PDB entry 8FXR | electron microscopy, 4.50 A resolution (low resolution: residue-level contacts below are approximate; hydrogen-bond / salt-bridge calls are withheld) | chains p7 and q7 of the 202 polymer chains in the assembly

== Chain p7 (and q7) ==
Molecule: Minor capsid protein, gp10
Source organism: Agrobacterium phage Milano
Notes: chain q7 of this document is another copy of the same molecule, construct and numbering; everything in this record applies to it too
UniProt: A0A482MFS0 (A0A482MFS0_9CAUD); numbering as in UniProt (aligned over 1-137)
Amino-acid sequence (137 residues; row label = number of the first residue in the row):
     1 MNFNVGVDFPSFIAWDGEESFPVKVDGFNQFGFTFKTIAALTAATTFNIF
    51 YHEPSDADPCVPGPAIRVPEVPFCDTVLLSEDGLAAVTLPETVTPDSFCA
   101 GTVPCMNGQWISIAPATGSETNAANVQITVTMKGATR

== How chain p7 and chain q7 interact ==
Pairs across the interface (66):
  Met-1(p7) with Gln-30(q7)
  Asn-2(p7) with Gln-30(q7); Phe-31(q7); Thr-102(q7); Val-103(q7); Pro-104(q7)
  Phe-3(p7) with Gln-30(q7); Phe-31(q7); Lys-133(q7)
  Asn-4(p7) with Ala-100(q7); Gly-101(q7); Thr-102(q7)
  Val-5(p7) with Phe-31(q7); Gly-32(q7); Thr-131(q7); Lys-133(q7)
  Gly-6(p7) with Phe-33(q7); Thr-34(q7); Ala-100(q7)
  Val-7(p7) with Ala-100(q7)
  Phe-9(p7) with Phe-9(q7); Thr-131(q7)
  Pro-10(p7) with Thr-34(q7); Phe-98(q7)
  Ser-11(p7) with Ser-11(q7); Thr-34(q7); Thr-129(q7); Thr-131(q7)
  Phe-12(p7) with Phe-98(q7)
  Ile-13(p7) with Ile-13(q7); Gln-127(q7); Thr-129(q7)
  Glu-18(p7) with Glu-18(q7)
  Phe-21(p7) with Gln-127(q7)
  Phe-28(p7) with Phe-98(q7)
  Gln-30(p7) with Met-1(q7); Asn-2(q7)
  Phe-31(p7) with Asn-2(q7); Phe-3(q7); Val-5(q7)
  Gly-32(p7) with Val-5(q7)
  Phe-33(p7) with Gly-6(q7)
  Thr-34(p7) with Ser-11(q7)
  Lys-36(p7) with Phe-12(q7)
  Cys-60(p7) with Asp-96(q7)
  Phe-98(p7) with Phe-12(q7); Phe-28(q7)
  Ala-100(p7) with Asn-4(q7); Gly-6(q7); Val-7(q7)
  Gly-101(p7) with Asn-4(q7)
  Thr-102(p7) with Asn-2(q7); Asn-4(q7)
  Val-103(p7) with Asn-2(q7)
  Pro-104(p7) with Asn-2(q7)
  Cys-105(p7) with Asn-2(q7)
  Met-106(p7) with Asn-2(q7)
  Gln-127(p7) with Ile-13(q7); Phe-21(q7)
  Thr-129(p7) with Ser-11(q7); Ile-13(q7)
  Thr-131(p7) with Val-5(q7); Ser-11(q7)
  Lys-133(p7) with Phe-3(q7); Asn-4(q7); Val-5(q7)
Other interface residues (no listed pair), chain p7 (38 interface residues in all): Asn-29, Ile-128, Val-130, Met-132
Other interface residues (no listed pair), chain q7 (36 interface residues in all): Pro-10, Asp-16, Lys-36, Cys-105, Met-106, Ile-128

== Overview ==
The interface between chain p7 and chain q7 involves 38 residues on one side and 36 on the other.
Chain p7 and chain q7 are both Minor capsid protein, gp10 (Agrobacterium phage Milano); the structure,
Structure of neck with portal vertex of capsid of Agrobacterium phage Milano, was determined by electron
microscopy (same publication as 8FWE, 8FWG, 8FWM and 8FXP).
